3O6N - chain A; structure by X-ray diffraction, 1.85 A resolution.

# Chain A
Molecule: APL1
Organism: Anopheles gambiae
Sequence (390 residues; each row starts with the number of its first residue):
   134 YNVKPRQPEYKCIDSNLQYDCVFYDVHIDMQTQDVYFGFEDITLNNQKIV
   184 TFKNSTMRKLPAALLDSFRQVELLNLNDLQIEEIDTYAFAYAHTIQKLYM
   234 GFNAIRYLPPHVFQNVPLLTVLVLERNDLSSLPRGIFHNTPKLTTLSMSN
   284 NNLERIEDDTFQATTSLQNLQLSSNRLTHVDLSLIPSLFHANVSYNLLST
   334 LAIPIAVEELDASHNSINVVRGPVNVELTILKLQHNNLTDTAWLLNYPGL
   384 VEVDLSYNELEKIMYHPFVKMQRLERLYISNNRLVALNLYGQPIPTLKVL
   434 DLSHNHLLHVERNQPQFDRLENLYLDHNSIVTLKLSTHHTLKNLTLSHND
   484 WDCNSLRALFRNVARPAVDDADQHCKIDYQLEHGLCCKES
Disordered / not traced: 134-139, 147-152
Disulfides: Cys145-Cys154, Cys486-Cys520, Cys508-Cys519
Covalent attachments: N-acetylglucosamine (NAG) linked to Asn325, Asn370, Asn476

# Overview
Covalently linked N-acetylglucosamine: at Asn325, Asn370 and Asn476.
Chain A is APL1 (Anopheles gambiae); the structure, Crystal Structure of APL1 leucine-rich repeat domain, was
determined by X-ray diffraction (same publication as 3O53 and 3OJA).
